3RG3 - chain A; structure by X-ray diffraction, 1.90 A resolution.

# Chain A
Protein: Carbonic anhydrase 2
Organism: Homo sapiens
Notes: EC 4.2.1.1
UniProtKB: P00918 (CAH2_HUMAN); the author numbering skips numbers that UniProt does not, so the offset changes along the chain: 1-125 = UniProt 1-125; 127-261 = UniProt 126-260
Chain sequence (260 residues; row label = number of the first residue in the row; note: 1 number in that range is skipped by the numbering (no residue carries it; nothing is unmodelled there)):
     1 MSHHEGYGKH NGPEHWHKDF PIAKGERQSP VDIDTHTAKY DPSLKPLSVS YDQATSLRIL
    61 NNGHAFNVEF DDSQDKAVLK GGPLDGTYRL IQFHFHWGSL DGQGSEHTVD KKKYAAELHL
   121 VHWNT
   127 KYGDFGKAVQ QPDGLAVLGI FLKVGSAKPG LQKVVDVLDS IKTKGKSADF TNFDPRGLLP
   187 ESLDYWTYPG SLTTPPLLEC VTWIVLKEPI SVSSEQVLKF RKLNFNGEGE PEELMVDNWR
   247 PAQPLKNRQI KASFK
Unresolved in the structure: 1-5
Construct notes: engineered mutation Glu-5 (Trp in P00918)
Metal / ion sites: Zn2+: His-94, His-96, His-119
UniProt features mapped onto this chain:
  - active site: His-64 (Proton donor/acceptor)
  - binding site (Zn(2+)): His-94, His-96, His-119
  - binding site (substrate): Thr-199, Thr-200
  - site: Tyr-7 (Fine-tunes the proton-transfer properties of H-64), Asn-62 (Fine-tunes the proton-transfer properties of H-64), Asn-67 (Fine-tunes the proton-transfer properties of H-64), Gln-92 (Involved in the binding of some activators, including histamine and L-histidine)
  - modified residue: Ser-2 (N-acetylserine), Ser-166 (Phosphoserine), Ser-173 (Phosphoserine)

# In short
His-94, His-96 and His-119 coordinate Zn2+. Curated annotation (UniProt) lists active-site residue His-64, 3
Zn2+-binding residues and substrate-binding residues Thr-199 and Thr-200.
Chain A is Carbonic anhydrase 2 (Homo sapiens); the structure, Crystal structure of the W5E mutant of human
carbonic anhydrase II, was determined by X-ray diffraction, deposited together with 3RG4 and 3RGE.
